8HCU - chains A and C of the 3 polymer chains in the assembly; structure by X-ray diffraction, 2.20 A resolution.

# Chain A
Protein: cDNA FLJ55590, highly similar to JmjC domain-containing histone demethylation protein 1B
Source organism: Homo sapiens
UniProt: B4DSN4 (B4DSN4_HUMAN); residues 1103-1336 here correspond to UniProt positions 546-779 (UniProt number = residue number - 557)
Chain sequence (235 residues; row label = number of the first residue in the row):
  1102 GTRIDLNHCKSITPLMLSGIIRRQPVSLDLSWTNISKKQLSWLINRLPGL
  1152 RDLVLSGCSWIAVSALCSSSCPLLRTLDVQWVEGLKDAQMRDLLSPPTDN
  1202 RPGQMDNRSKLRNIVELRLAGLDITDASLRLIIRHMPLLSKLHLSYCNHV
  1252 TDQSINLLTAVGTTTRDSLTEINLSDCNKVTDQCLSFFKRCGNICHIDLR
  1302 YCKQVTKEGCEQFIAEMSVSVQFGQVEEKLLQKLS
Unresolved in the structure: 1336
Construct notes: expression tag (1102)
What the authors report for this chain:
  - mutagenesis - K1138A/K1139A/R1147A (>12 fold): decreased binding to BCL-6 corepressor (chain C)
  - mutagenesis - K1138D/K1139D/R1147D: abolished binding to BCL-6 corepressor (chain C)
  - mutagenesis - K1138D/K1139D/R1147D: decreased binding to Ca2+ induced LLPS

# Chain C
Protein: BCL-6 corepressor
Source organism: Homo sapiens
UniProt: Q6W2J9 (BCOR_HUMAN); numbering as in UniProt (aligned over 1607-1748)
Chain sequence (142 residues; row label = number of the first residue in the row):
  1607 EPDDESGYDVLANPPGPEDQDDDDDAYSDVFEFEFSETPLLPCYNIQVSV
  1657 AQGPRNWLLLSDVLKKLKMSSRIFRCNFPNVEIVTIAEAEFYRQVSASLL
  1707 FSCSKDLEAFNPESKELLDLVEFTNEIQTLLGSSVEWLHPSD
Unresolved in the structure: 1607-1618, 1626-1635, 1747-1748
What the authors report for this chain:
  - mutagenesis - P1620A/P1621A: decreased binding to cDNA FLJ55590, highly similar to JmjC domain-containing histone demethylation protein 1B (chain A)
  - specificity-determining residues: Leu1705 (proposed by the authors, not directly observed)

# Chain A / chain C interface
Contacting residue pairs - 10 pairs, chain A then chain C:
  Ile1113(A) with Pro1623(C)
  Pro1115(A) with Pro1620(C)
  Leu1118(A) with Pro1621(C)
  Lys1139(A) with Asp1625(C)
  Gln1140(A) with Pro1621(C); Gly1622(C); Pro1623(C)
  Trp1143(A) with Asn1619(C); Pro1620(C), hydrophobic; Pro1621(C)
Also at the interface, not in a pair above, chain A (8 interface residues in all): Ser1119, Ser1137
The authors on this interface:
  - pairs named by the authors: Trp1143(A)-Asn1619(C) (hydrogen bond)
  - interface residues, chain A: Pro1115(A), Leu1118(A), Trp1143(A)
  - hot spots on chain A (mutagenesis) - W1143A: decreased binding to BCL-6 corepressor (chain C)
  - interface residues, chain C: Asn1619(C), Pro1620(C), Pro1621(C)

# Overview
Chain A and chain C form an interface of 8 and 6 residues respectively. The paper describes a hydrogen bond
between Trp1143(A) and Asn1619(C). From the paper: K1138A/K1139A/R1147A and W1143A of chain A reduce binding
to BCL-6 corepressor (chain C); interface residues Pro1115(A), Leu1118(A) and Asn1619(C) among others; 4
substitutions were tested in all.
Here chain A is cDNA FLJ55590, highly similar to JmjC domain-containing histone demethylation protein 1B and
chain C is BCL-6 corepressor, both from Homo sapiens. Entry 8HCU (Crystal structure of BCOR/PCGF1/KDM2B
complex) was determined by X-ray diffraction.
